2QMC - chains C and D of the 4 polymer chains in the assembly; structure by X-ray diffraction, 1.55 A resolution.

# Chain C
Molecule: Gamma-glutamyltranspeptidase
Source organism: Helicobacter pylori
Notes: EC 2.3.2.2
Reference sequence: O25743 (O25743_HELPY); residues 25-379 here = UniProt positions 25-379
Amino-acid sequence (377 residues; numbered 3 to 379; the number before each row is that of its first residue):
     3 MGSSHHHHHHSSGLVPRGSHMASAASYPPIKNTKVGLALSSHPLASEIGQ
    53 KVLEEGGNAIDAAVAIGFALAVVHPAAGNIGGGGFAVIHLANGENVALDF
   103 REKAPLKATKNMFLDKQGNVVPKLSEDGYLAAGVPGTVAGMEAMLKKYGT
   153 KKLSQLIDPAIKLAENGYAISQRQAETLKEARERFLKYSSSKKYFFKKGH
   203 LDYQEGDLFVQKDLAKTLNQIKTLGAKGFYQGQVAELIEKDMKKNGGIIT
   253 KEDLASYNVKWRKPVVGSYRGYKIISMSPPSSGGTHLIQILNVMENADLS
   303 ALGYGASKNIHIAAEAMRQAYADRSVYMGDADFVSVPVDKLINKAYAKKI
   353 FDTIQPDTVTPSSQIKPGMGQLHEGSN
Unresolved in the structure: 3-31
Sequence notes: expression tag (3-24)

# Chain D
Molecule: Gamma-glutamyltranspeptidase
Source organism: Helicobacter pylori
Notes: EC 2.3.2.2
Reference sequence: O25743 (O25743_HELPY); residues 380-567 here = UniProt positions 380-567
Amino-acid sequence (188 residues; each row starts with the number of its first residue):
   380 ATHYSVADRWGNAVSVTYTINASYGSAASIDGAGFLLNNEMDDFSIKPGN
   430 PNLYGLVGGDANAIEANKRPLSSMSPTIVLKNNKVFLVVGSPGGSRIITT
   480 VLQVISNVIDYNMNISEAVSAPRFHMQWLPDELRIEKFGMPADVKDNLTK
   530 MGYQIVTKPVMGDVNAIQVLPKTKGSVFYGSTDPRKEF
Unresolved in the structure: 566-567
Sequence notes: engineered mutation Ala380 (Thr in O25743)
Ligand contacts: S-(P-nitrobenzyl)glutathione (GTB): Ala380, Thr398, Asn400, Ala401, Ser402, Glu419, Asp422, Tyr433, Ser451, Ser452, Met453, Pro471, Gly472, Gly473, Ile476

# Chain C / chain D interface
Residue-residue contacts - 332 pairs, chain C then chain D:
  Ile32(C) - Tyr558(D)
  Ile32(C) - Gly559(D)  hydrogen bond (backbone-backbone)
  Lys33(C) - Phe557(D)
  Asn34(C) - Val556(D)
  Asn34(C) - Phe557(D)  hydrogen bond (backbone-backbone)
  Thr35(C) - Ser555(D)
  Thr35(C) - Val556(D)
  Lys36(C) - Arg388(D)
  Val37(C) - Ala386(D)
  Val37(C) - Asp387(D)
  Val37(C) - Arg388(D)
  Gly38(C) - Ala386(D)
  Gly38(C) - Phe557(D)
  Leu39(C) - Ser384(D)
  Leu39(C) - Val385(D)
  Leu39(C) - Ala386(D)  hydrogen bond (backbone-backbone)
  Leu39(C) - Ile546(D)
  Leu39(C) - Phe557(D)
  Leu39(C) - Tyr558(D)
  Leu39(C) - Gly559(D)
  Ala40(C) - Ser384(D)
  Leu41(C) - Tyr383(D)
  Leu41(C) - Ser384(D)  hydrogen bond (backbone-backbone)
  Leu41(C) - Asn544(D)
  Leu41(C) - Ala545(D)
  Leu41(C) - Gly559(D)
  Leu41(C) - Ser560(D)
  Ser42(C) - Tyr383(D)
  Ser42(C) - Asn544(D)
  Ser42(C) - Thr561(D)
  Ser42(C) - Lys565(D)
  Ser43(C) - Thr381(D)
  Ser43(C) - Asp542(D)  hydrogen bond
  Ser43(C) - Asn544(D)  hydrogen bond
  Ser43(C) - Lys565(D)
  Gly58(C) - Trp389(D)
  Gly59(C) - Trp389(D)
  Asn60(C) - Asp387(D)
  Asn60(C) - Trp389(D)
  Ala61(C) - Val385(D)
  Ala61(C) - Asp387(D)  hydrogen bond (backbone-side chain)
  Ala61(C) - Asn391(D)
  Ala61(C) - Val393(D)  hydrophobic
  Ile62(C) - Val393(D)  hydrophobic
  Ala64(C) - Val385(D)  hydrophobic
  Ala65(C) - Tyr383(D)  hydrogen bond (backbone-side chain)
  Ala65(C) - Val393(D)  hydrophobic
  Ile68(C) - Tyr383(D)  hydrophobic
  Gly69(C) - Tyr383(D)  hydrogen bond (backbone-side chain)
  Gly69(C) - Tyr397(D)  hydrogen bond (backbone-side chain)
  Leu72(C) - Thr381(D)
  Leu72(C) - Tyr383(D)  hydrophobic
  Leu72(C) - Tyr397(D)
  Ala73(C) - Tyr397(D)
  His76(C) - Thr381(D)
  Pro77(C) - Ile399(D)
  Pro77(C) - Tyr403(D)
  Pro77(C) - Leu415(D)
  Ala78(C) - Ile399(D)
  Ala78(C) - Ala401(D)
  Ala78(C) - Ser402(D)
  Ala78(C) - Tyr403(D)  hydrogen bond (backbone-backbone)
  Ala79(C) - Ala380(D)
  Ala79(C) - Thr381(D)
  Ala79(C) - Thr398(D)
  Ala79(C) - Ile399(D)
  Gly80(C) - Thr381(D)
  Gly80(C) - Tyr397(D)
  Asn81(C) - Tyr397(D)  hydrogen bond (backbone-side chain)
  Asn81(C) - Thr398(D)
  Asn81(C) - Ile399(D)
  Ile82(C) - Phe414(D)  hydrophobic
  Gly83(C) - Ile399(D)
  Gly83(C) - Phe414(D)
  Gly83(C) - Leu415(D)
  Gly83(C) - Asn417(D)  hydrogen bond (backbone-side chain)
  Gly84(C) - Thr398(D)
  Gly84(C) - Ile399(D)
  Gly84(C) - Asn417(D)
  Gly85(C) - Tyr397(D)
  Gly85(C) - Thr398(D)  hydrogen bond (backbone-backbone)
  Gly86(C) - Thr396(D)
  Gly86(C) - Tyr397(D)
  Phe87(C) - Ser394(D)
  Phe87(C) - Val395(D)
  Phe87(C) - Thr396(D)  hydrogen bond (backbone-backbone)
  Phe87(C) - Ser451(D)
  Phe87(C) - Met453(D)  hydrophobic
  Ala88(C) - Ser394(D)
  Val89(C) - Ala392(D)
  Val89(C) - Val393(D)
  Val89(C) - Ser394(D)  hydrogen bond (backbone-backbone)
  Val89(C) - Pro455(D)
  Val89(C) - Ile457(D)
  Ile90(C) - Ala392(D)
  Ile90(C) - Ile457(D)
  His91(C) - Gly390(D)
  His91(C) - Asn391(D)
  His91(C) - Ala392(D)  hydrogen bond (backbone-backbone)
  His91(C) - Ile457(D)
  His91(C) - Leu459(D)
  His91(C) - Val464(D)
  Leu92(C) - Asn391(D)
  Ala93(C) - Trp389(D)
  Ala93(C) - Asn391(D)  hydrogen bond (backbone-side chain)
  Asp101(C) - Arg448(D)  salt bridge
  Arg103(C) - Glu419(D)  salt bridge
  Arg103(C) - Asp422(D)  salt bridge
  Arg103(C) - Arg448(D)  hydrogen bond (backbone-side chain)
  Arg103(C) - Pro449(D)  hydrogen bond (side chain-backbone)
  Arg103(C) - Leu450(D)  hydrogen bond (side chain-backbone)
  Arg103(C) - Ser451(D)
  Arg103(C) - Met453(D)
  Glu104(C) - Thr398(D)
  Glu104(C) - Asn417(D)
  Glu104(C) - Glu419(D)
  Glu104(C) - Arg448(D)
  Glu104(C) - Pro449(D)
  Lys105(C) - Asn446(D)
  Lys105(C) - Lys447(D)
  Lys105(C) - Arg448(D)
  Ala106(C) - Met420(D)  hydrophobic
  Ala106(C) - Phe423(D)  hydrophobic
  Ala106(C) - Glu444(D)
  Ala106(C) - Ala445(D)
  Ala106(C) - Asn446(D)  hydrogen bond (backbone-backbone)
  Ala106(C) - Lys447(D)  hydrogen bond (backbone-backbone)
  Pro107(C) - Ala445(D)
  Pro107(C) - Asn446(D)  hydrogen bond (backbone-backbone)
  Leu108(C) - Ala445(D)
  Leu108(C) - Asn446(D)
  Ala110(C) - Ile443(D)  hydrophobic
  Ala110(C) - Ala445(D)
  Thr111(C) - Ile443(D)
  Lys112(C) - Ile425(D)
  Lys112(C) - Ile443(D)
  Met114(C) - Met420(D)  hydrophobic
  Met114(C) - Ile443(D)  hydrophobic
  Phe115(C) - Met420(D)  hydrophobic
  Phe115(C) - Ile425(D)  hydrophobic
  Phe115(C) - Ile443(D)  hydrophobic
  Leu116(C) - Ile425(D)
  Leu116(C) - Lys426(D)
  Gly120(C) - Lys426(D)  hydrogen bond (backbone-side chain)
  Asn121(C) - Lys426(D)  hydrogen bond
  Val122(C) - Ile425(D)  hydrophobic
  Val122(C) - Asn429(D)
  Ser127(C) - Asn418(D)
  Ser127(C) - Asp421(D)  hydrogen bond
  Ser127(C) - Ile425(D)
  Glu128(C) - Ser405(D)
  Glu128(C) - Asn418(D)  hydrogen bond (backbone-side chain)
  Glu128(C) - Asp421(D)
  Glu128(C) - Leu432(D)
  Asp129(C) - Ser405(D)
  Gly130(C) - Ser405(D)  hydrogen bond (backbone-backbone)
  Tyr131(C) - Ala407(D)  hydrophobic
  Tyr131(C) - Ser408(D)  hydrogen bond (side chain-backbone)
  Tyr131(C) - Leu416(D)  hydrophobic
  Leu132(C) - Met420(D)
  Ala133(C) - Asn417(D)
  Ala133(C) - Asn418(D)
  Ala133(C) - Glu419(D)
  Ala133(C) - Met420(D)  hydrogen bond (backbone-backbone)
  Ala134(C) - Asn417(D)
  Ala134(C) - Met420(D)
  Gly135(C) - Asn417(D)  hydrogen bond (backbone-side chain)
  Gly135(C) - Met420(D)
  Thr139(C) - Tyr397(D)
  Met143(C) - Tyr383(D)
  Gln176(C) - Tyr403(D)
  Thr179(C) - Tyr403(D)  hydrogen bond
  Leu180(C) - Tyr403(D)
  Ala183(C) - Tyr403(D)  hydrophobic
  Arg186(C) - Ser402(D)  hydrogen bond (side chain-backbone)
  Arg186(C) - Gly404(D)  hydrogen bond (side chain-backbone)
  Arg186(C) - Ser405(D)  hydrogen bond (side chain-backbone)
  Arg186(C) - Ala406(D)
  Arg186(C) - Asn418(D)
  Phe187(C) - Tyr403(D)  hydrophobic
  Phe187(C) - Ala406(D)
  Tyr190(C) - Ser405(D)
  Tyr190(C) - Ala406(D)
  Tyr190(C) - Ala407(D)  hydrophobic
  Ser192(C) - Ser408(D)  hydrogen bond (side chain-backbone)
  Ser192(C) - Asp410(D)
  Ser193(C) - Ala406(D)  hydrogen bond (side chain-backbone)
  Ser193(C) - Ala407(D)
  Ser193(C) - Ser408(D)  hydrogen bond
  Ser193(C) - Leu415(D)
  Lys195(C) - Asp410(D)  salt bridge
  Tyr196(C) - Ser408(D)
  Tyr196(C) - Ile409(D)
  Tyr196(C) - Asp410(D)
  Tyr196(C) - Gly411(D)  hydrogen bond (side chain-backbone)
  Tyr196(C) - Ala412(D)  hydrogen bond (side chain-backbone)
  Tyr196(C) - Gly413(D)  hydrogen bond (side chain-backbone)
  Phe197(C) - Ser408(D)
  Phe197(C) - Leu415(D)  hydrophobic
  Asp215(C) - Gly411(D)
  Asp215(C) - Ala412(D)
  Asp215(C) - Gly413(D)
  Leu216(C) - Ala412(D)
  Leu216(C) - Gly413(D)
  Thr219(C) - Ala412(D)  hydrogen bond (side chain-backbone)
  Phe231(C) - Phe414(D)  hydrophobic
  Leu239(C) - Ile409(D)
  Leu239(C) - Asp410(D)
  Leu239(C) - Gly411(D)
  Ile240(C) - Ile409(D)  hydrophobic
  Ile240(C) - Phe414(D)  hydrophobic
  Asp243(C) - Ser408(D)
  Asp243(C) - Ile409(D)
  Asp243(C) - Asp410(D)  hydrogen bond (side chain-backbone)
  Met244(C) - Leu416(D)  hydrophobic
  Tyr259(C) - Arg448(D)
  Asn260(C) - Arg448(D)  hydrogen bond (backbone-side chain)
  Lys262(C) - Arg448(D)
  Arg264(C) - Arg448(D)
  Tyr271(C) - Ile488(D)  hydrophobic
  Tyr271(C) - Asp489(D)  hydrogen bond
  Arg272(C) - Asp489(D)  salt bridge
  Tyr274(C) - Val458(D)  hydrophobic
  Tyr274(C) - Leu459(D)
  Tyr274(C) - Lys460(D)
  Tyr274(C) - Phe465(D)  hydrophobic
  Tyr274(C) - Ile488(D)  hydrophobic
  Lys275(C) - Ile457(D)
  Lys275(C) - Val458(D)
  Lys275(C) - Leu459(D)  hydrogen bond (backbone-backbone)
  Ile276(C) - Ile457(D)
  Ile276(C) - Val458(D)  hydrophobic
  Ile277(C) - Thr456(D)
  Ile277(C) - Ile457(D)  hydrogen bond (backbone-backbone)
  Ile277(C) - Leu459(D)  hydrophobic
  Ser278(C) - Pro455(D)  hydrogen bond (side chain-backbone)
  Ser278(C) - Thr456(D)  hydrogen bond
  Met279(C) - Pro455(D)
  Pro282(C) - Arg448(D)
  Pro282(C) - Pro449(D)
  Pro282(C) - Leu450(D)
  Pro282(C) - Ser451(D)  hydrogen bond (backbone-backbone)
  Ser283(C) - Ser451(D)  hydrogen bond (side chain-backbone)
  Ser283(C) - Ser452(D)
  Ser283(C) - Met453(D)  hydrogen bond (side chain-backbone)
  Ser284(C) - Leu450(D)
  Ser284(C) - Ser451(D)  hydrogen bond (backbone-backbone)
  Ser284(C) - Ser452(D)
  Ser284(C) - Ile477(D)
  Gly285(C) - Ser451(D)
  Gly285(C) - Ser452(D)
  Gly285(C) - Met453(D)
  Gly285(C) - Ser454(D)
  Gly285(C) - Ile477(D)
  Leu289(C) - Ile477(D)
  Leu289(C) - Val480(D)  hydrophobic
  Leu289(C) - Leu481(D)
  Ile292(C) - Leu481(D)  hydrophobic
  Met296(C) - Leu481(D)  hydrophobic
  Met296(C) - Ser485(D)
  Leu301(C) - Asp489(D)
  Leu301(C) - Tyr490(D)
  Ser302(C) - Asp489(D)
  Gly305(C) - Tyr490(D)
  Tyr306(C) - Asn486(D)
  Tyr306(C) - Tyr490(D)
  Tyr306(C) - Met492(D)  hydrophobic
  Tyr306(C) - Ala500(D)
  Tyr306(C) - Pro501(D)  hydrogen bond (side chain-backbone)
  Gly307(C) - Val523(D)
  Ser309(C) - Asn526(D)
  Ser309(C) - Leu527(D)
  Ser309(C) - Met530(D)
  Asn311(C) - Tyr490(D)  hydrogen bond
  Ile312(C) - Phe503(D)  hydrophobic
  Ile312(C) - Met519(D)  hydrophobic
  Ile312(C) - Leu527(D)  hydrophobic
  His313(C) - Met530(D)
  His313(C) - Tyr532(D)  hydrogen bond (backbone-side chain)
  Ala315(C) - Phe503(D)  hydrophobic
  Ala316(C) - Met505(D)
  Ala316(C) - Leu512(D)  hydrophobic
  Ala316(C) - Tyr532(D)
  Glu317(C) - Tyr532(D)  hydrogen bond
  Met319(C) - Thr478(D)
  Met319(C) - Phe503(D)  hydrophobic
  Met319(C) - Met505(D)
  Arg320(C) - Met505(D)
  Arg320(C) - Trp507(D)
  Arg320(C) - Asp510(D)  salt bridge
  Arg320(C) - Tyr532(D)
  Tyr323(C) - Leu435(D)  hydrophobic
  Tyr323(C) - Ser474(D)  hydrogen bond (side chain-backbone)
  Tyr323(C) - Ile477(D)
  Tyr323(C) - Thr478(D)
  Tyr323(C) - His504(D)
  Tyr323(C) - Met505(D)
  Tyr323(C) - Gln506(D)
  Tyr323(C) - Trp507(D)
  Ala324(C) - Trp507(D)  hydrophobic
  Arg326(C) - Leu435(D)
  Arg326(C) - Leu450(D)
  Arg326(C) - Ser451(D)  hydrogen bond (side chain-backbone)
  Arg326(C) - Ser452(D)  hydrogen bond
  Ser327(C) - Val436(D)
  Ser327(C) - Gly437(D)
  Ser327(C) - Gly438(D)
  Ser327(C) - Trp507(D)
  Val328(C) - Ala440(D)
  Met330(C) - Ala440(D)
  Met330(C) - Asn441(D)
  Met330(C) - Leu450(D)  hydrophobic
  Gly331(C) - Ala440(D)
  Gly331(C) - Leu450(D)
  Asp332(C) - Lys447(D)
  Asp332(C) - Arg448(D)  hydrogen bond (side chain-backbone)
  Phe335(C) - Glu444(D)
  Phe335(C) - Ala445(D)
  Phe335(C) - Asn446(D)
  Phe335(C) - Lys447(D)
  Val336(C) - Ala440(D)
  Val336(C) - Glu444(D)
  Val336(C) - Lys447(D)
  Asp359(C) - Met530(D)
  Thr360(C) - Met530(D)
  Val361(C) - Met530(D)  hydrogen bond (backbone-backbone)
  Val361(C) - Gly531(D)
  Val361(C) - Tyr532(D)
  Pro363(C) - Asp510(D)
  Ser364(C) - Trp507(D)  hydrogen bond (side chain-backbone)
  Ser364(C) - Asp510(D)  hydrogen bond (backbone-side chain)
  Ile367(C) - Trp507(D)
Other interface residues (no listed pair), chain C (148 interface residues in all): Leu55, Phe102, Pro137, Met146, Gln213, Lys218, Val261, Gly286, His288, Leu293, Tyr329
Other interface residues (no listed pair), chain D (117 interface residues in all): His382, Asp439, Ala442, Asn462, Ile484, Leu508

# Overview
148 residues of chain C face 117 of chain D across their interface; the contacts include 65 hydrogen bonds and
6 salt bridges. Polar contacts include Asp101(C)-Arg448(D), Arg103(C)-Glu419(D) and Arg103(C)-Asp422(D). Bound
to chain D: S-(P-nitrobenzyl)glutathione.
Here chain C is Gamma-glutamyltranspeptidase and chain D is Gamma-glutamyltranspeptidase, both from
Helicobacter pylori. Entry 2QMC (Crystal Structure of Helicobacter Pylori Gamma-Glutamyltranspeptidase T380A
Mutant) was determined by X-ray diffraction together with 2QM6 from the same study.
